PDB entry 6XJR | X-ray diffraction, 1.94 A resolution | chains A and C of the 3 polymer chains in the assembly

Chain A:
Name: GTP-binding nuclear protein Ran
From: Homo sapiens
UniProt: P62826 (RAN_HUMAN); residues 1-216 here = UniProt positions 1-216
Sequence (216 residues; each row starts with the number of its first residue):
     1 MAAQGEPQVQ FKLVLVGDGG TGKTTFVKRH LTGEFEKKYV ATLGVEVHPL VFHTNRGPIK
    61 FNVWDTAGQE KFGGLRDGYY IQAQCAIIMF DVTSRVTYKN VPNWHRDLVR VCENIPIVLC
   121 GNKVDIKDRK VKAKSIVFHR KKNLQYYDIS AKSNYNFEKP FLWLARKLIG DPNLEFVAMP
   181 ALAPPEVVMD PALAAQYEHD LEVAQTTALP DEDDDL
Unresolved in the structure: 1-8, 188-189
Bound ions: Mg2+: Thr24, Thr42 (together with GMP-PNP)
Residues lining bound ligands: GMP-PNP (GNP; phosphoaminophosphonic acid-guanylate ester): Gly17, Asp18, Gly19, Gly20, Thr21, Gly22, Lys23, Thr24, Thr25, Phe35, Glu36, Lys37, Lys38, Tyr39, Val40, Ala41, Thr42, Thr66, Ala67, Gly68, Gln69, Asn122, Lys123, Asp125, Ile126, Ser150, Ala151, Lys152
UniProt features mapped onto this chain:
  - region: Lys37 to Val45 (Switch-I), Gly68 to Gln84 (Switch-II), Asp211 to Leu216 (Interaction with RANBP1)
  - binding site (GTP): Asp18 to Thr25, Glu36 to Thr42, Gly68, Asn122 to Asp125, Ser150 to Lys152
  - site: Gln69 (Essential for GTP hydrolysis)
  - modified residue: Ala2 (N-acetylalanine), Thr24 (Phosphothreonine), Lys37 (N6-acetyllysine), Lys60 (N6-acetyllysine), Lys71 (N6-acetyllysine), Lys99 (N6-acetyllysine), Lys134 (N6-acetyllysine), Lys159 (N6-acetyllysine)
  - cross-link (Glycyl lysine isopeptide (Lys-Gly)): Lys71 (interchain with G-Cter in SUMO2), Lys152 (interchain with G-Cter in SUMO2)
  - mutagenesis: Gly19 (G19V: Blocks DNA replication; when associated with L-69), Thr24 (T24L: Has low binding affinity for GTP and GDP. Almost completely abolishes interaction with BIRC5; T24N: Has low binding affinity for GTP and GDP. Decreases nuclear import of proteins and RNA ...), Thr25 (T25A: Minor effect on the interaction with the alpha phosphate group of bound GTP), Lys37 (K37Q: Mimics acetylation; enhances the nuclear export of RELA/p65; K37R: Decreased acetylation), Tyr39 (Y39A: Abolishes steric hindrance that traps the essential Q-69 in an unreactive position, and causes slow GTP hydrolysis in wild-type ...), Gln69 (Q69L: Strongly decreased GTPase activity. Probably locked in the GTP-bound form. Loss of interaction with NUTF2. Decreases nuclear location and leads to cytoplasmic location during interphase ...), Glu70 (E70A: Strongly decreases the relase of bound GDP), Arg76 (R76E: Probable loss of interaction with NUTF2. Loss of transport to the nucleus), Lys134 (K134Q: Loss of normal mitotic chromosome segregation and defective mitotic spindle orientation; K134R: Loss of normal mitotic chromosome segregation and formation of sister chromatid bridges), Asp211 to Leu216 (No effect on GTPase activity. Abolishes interaction with RANBP1)

Chain C:
Name: Exportin-1
From: Saccharomyces cerevisiae
UniProt: P30822 (XPO1_YEAST); residue numbers follow UniProt; this construct covers 1-376, 414-1058
Sequence (1024 residues; row label = number of the first residue in the row; note: 37 numbers in that range are skipped by the numbering (no residue carries them; nothing is unmodelled there); numbers below 1 keep their minus sign (Gly-2 is residue -2)):
    -2 GGSMEGILDF SNDLDIALLD QVVSTFYQGS GVQQKQAQEI LTKFQDNPDA WQKADQILQF
    58 STNPQSKFIA LSILDKLITR KWKLLPNDHR IGIRNFVVGM IISMCQDDEV FKTQKNLINK
   118 SDLTLVQILK QEWPQNWPEF IPELIGSSSS SVNVCENNMI VLKLLSEEVF DFSAEQMTQA
   178 KALHLKNSMS KEFEQIFKLC FQVLEQGSSS SLIVATLESL LRYLHWIPYR YIYETNILEL
   238 LSTKFMTSPD TRAITLKCLT EVSNLKIPQD NDLIKRQTVL FFQNTLQQIA TSVMPVTADL
   298 KATYANANGN DQSFLQDLAM FLTTYLARNR ALLESDESLR ELLLNAHQYL IQLSKIEERE
   358 LFKTTLDYWH NLVADLFYE
   414 PLKKHIYEEI CSQLRLVIIE NMVRPEEVLV VENDEGEIVR EFVKESDTIQ LYKSEREVLV
   474 YLTHLNVIDT EEIMISKLAR QIDGSEWSWH NINTLSWAIG SISGTMSEDT EKRFVVTVIK
   534 DLLGLCEQKR GKDNKAVVAS DIMYVVGQYP RFLKAHWNFL RTVILKLFKF MHETHEGVQD
   594 MACDTFIKIV QKCKYHFVIQ QPRESEPFIQ TIIRDIQKTT ADLQPQQVHT FYKACGIIIS
   654 EERSVAERNR LLSDLMQLPN MAWDTIVEQS TANPTLLLDS ETVKIIANII KTNVAVCTSM
   714 GADFYPQLGH IYYNMLQLYR AVSSMISAQV AAEGLIATKT PKVRGLRTIK KEILKLVETY
   774 ISKARNLDDV VKVLVEPLLN AVLEDYMNNV PDARDAEVLN CMTTVVEKVG HMIPQGVILI
   834 LQSVFECTLD MINKDFTEYP EHRVEFYKLL KVINEKSFAA FLELPPAAFK LFVDAICWAF
   894 KHNNRDVEVN GLQIALDLVK NIERMGNVPF ANEFHKNYFF IFVSETFFVL TDSDHKSGFS
   954 KQALLLMKLI SLVYDNKISV PLYQEAEVPQ GTSNQVYLSQ YLANMLSNAF PHLTSEQIAS
  1014 FLSALTKQCK DLVVFKGTLR DFLVQIKEVG GDPTDYLFAE DKENA
Unresolved in the structure: -2, 447-449, 457, 978-980, 1053-1058
Sequence notes: expression tag (-2 to 0); engineered mutation Gly537 (Asp in P30822), Cys539 (Thr in P30822), Glu540 (Val in P30822), Gln541 (Lys in P30822), Lys582 (Glu in P30822); conflict Cys1022 (Tyr in P30822)
Glycans and other covalent adducts: kpt-185 (K85) linked to Cys539
Residues lining bound ligands: kpt-185 (K85; propan-2-yl 3-{3-[3-methoxy-5-(trifluoromethyl)phenyl]-1H-1,2,4-triazol-1-yl}propanoate): Leu536, Lys548, Val551, Ala552, Ile555, Met556, Val559, Phe572, Thr575, Val576, Lys579, Leu580, Phe583, Glu586

Interface between chain A and chain C:
Residue-residue contacts (63):
  Val45(A) with Gln35(C)
  Val47(A) with Gln31(C)
  Trp64(A) with Phe23(C), hydrophobic; Gln31(C)
  Lys71(A) with Asp947(C), salt bridge
  Gly74(A) with Thr39(C); Gln42(C), hydrogen bond (backbone-side chain)
  Leu75(A) with Phe23(C), hydrophobic; Gln42(C)
  Asp77(A) with Phe65(C); Lys117(C), salt bridge
  Gly78(A) with Tyr24(C), hydrogen bond (backbone-side chain); Phe65(C)
  Tyr79(A) with Phe23(C), hydrophobic; Gln35(C), hydrogen bond; Thr39(C)
  Ile81(A) with Tyr24(C); Gln62(C); Phe65(C), hydrophobic
  Gln82(A) with Gln25(C)
  Arg95(A) with Arg898(C)
  Asn103(A) with Phe169(C); Glu172(C), hydrogen bond
  Arg106(A) with Phe169(C); Gln173(C)
  Arg110(A) with Asn113(C), hydrogen bond (backbone-side chain); Leu120(C); Leu161(C); Glu164(C), salt bridge; Glu165(C), salt bridge
  Val111(A) with Asn113(C), hydrogen bond (backbone-side chain)
  Glu113(A) with Asn113(C); Asn116(C), hydrogen bond
  Val124(A) with Glu458(C)
  Arg129(A) with Glu458(C), salt bridge
  Lys134(A) with Gln463(C); Ser467(C), hydrogen bond
  His139(A) with Glu357(C), salt bridge
  Arg140(A) with Met317(C); Lys360(C); Thr361(C), hydrogen bond; Asp364(C), salt bridge
  Lys141(A) with Lys254(C), hydrogen bond (backbone-side chain); Glu258(C), salt bridge
  Asn143(A) with Lys254(C), hydrogen bond; Ser310(C); Gln313(C), hydrogen bond; Asp314(C), hydrogen bond
  Gln145(A) with Glu355(C), hydrogen bond; Glu357(C)
  Tyr146(A) with Glu357(C)
  Asp148(A) with Glu458(C); Asp460(C)
  Tyr155(A) with Val456(C), hydrophobic; Glu458(C); Asp460(C), hydrogen bond
  Asn156(A) with Asp460(C)
  Lys167(A) with Gln309(C)
  Pro172(A) with Ala302(C); Asn303(C)
  Thr206(A) with Ile749(C)
  Ala208(A) with Lys752(C)
  Glu212(A) with Arg757(C)
Interface residues without a listed pair, chain A (45 interface residues in all): Lys12, Leu43, Gly44, Val96, Asn100, Pro102, Cys112, Lys130, Ala133, Asp213, Asp215
Interface residues without a listed pair, chain C (51 interface residues in all): Leu38, Ile66, Ser69, Thr257, Phe455, Ser459, Glu470, Lys949

In short:
The interface between chain A and chain C involves 45 residues on one side and 51 on the other, with 15
hydrogen bonds and 8 salt bridges. Among the polar pairs are Lys71(A)-Asp947(C), Asp77(A)-Lys117(C) and
Arg110(A)-Glu164(C). Bound to chain A: GMP-PNP.
Chain A is GTP-binding nuclear protein Ran (Homo sapiens) and chain C is Exportin-1 (Saccharomyces
cerevisiae); the structure, Crystal Structure of KPT-185 bound to CRM1 (E582K, 537-DLTVK-541 to GLCEQ), was
determined by X-ray diffraction, deposited together with 6XJP, 6XJS, 6XJT, 6XJU and 7L5E.
